PDB entry 8C4H | electron microscopy, 3.48 A resolution | chains 2 and j of the 30 polymer chains in the assembly

# Chain 2
Molecule: 84-nt RNA strand
Source organism: Escherichia coli BL21(DE3)
Sequence (84 nucleotides; numbered -84 to -1; the number before each row is that of its first residue; numbers below 1 keep their minus sign (U-84 is residue -84)):
   -84 UUUUUUUUUU UUUUUUUUUU UUUUUUUUUU UUUUUUUUUU UUUUUUUUUU UUUUUUUUUU
   -24 UUUUUUUUUU UUUUUUUUUU UUUU

# Chain j
Name: Nucleocapsid
Source organism: Hendra henipavirus
UniProt: A0A1L7B858 (A0A1L7B858_9MONO); numbering as in UniProt (aligned over 1-532)
Sequence (532 residues; each row starts with the number of its first residue):
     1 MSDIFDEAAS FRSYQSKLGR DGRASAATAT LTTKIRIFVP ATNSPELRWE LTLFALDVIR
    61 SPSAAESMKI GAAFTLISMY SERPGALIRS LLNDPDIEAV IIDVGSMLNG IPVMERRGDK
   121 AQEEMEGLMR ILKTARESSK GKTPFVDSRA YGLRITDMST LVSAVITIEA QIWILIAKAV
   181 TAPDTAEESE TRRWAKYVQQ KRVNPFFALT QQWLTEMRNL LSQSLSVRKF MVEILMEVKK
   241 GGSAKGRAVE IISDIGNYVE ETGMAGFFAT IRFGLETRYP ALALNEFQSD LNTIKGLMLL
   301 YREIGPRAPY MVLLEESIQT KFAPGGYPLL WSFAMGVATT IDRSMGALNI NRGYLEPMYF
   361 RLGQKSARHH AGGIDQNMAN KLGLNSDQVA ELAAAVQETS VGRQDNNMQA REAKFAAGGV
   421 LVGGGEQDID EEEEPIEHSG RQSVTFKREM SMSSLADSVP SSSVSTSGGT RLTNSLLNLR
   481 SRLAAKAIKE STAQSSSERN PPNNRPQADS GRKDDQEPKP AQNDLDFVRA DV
Unresolved in the structure: 395-532
What the authors report for this chain:
  - self-association interface (contacts with another copy of this molecule); pairs are residue here / residue on that copy: Glu124-Lys120
  - binding site for the 84-nt RNA strand: Met345 (proposed by the authors, not directly observed)
  - binding site for the 84-nt RNA strand: Lys178, Thr181 to Gln200, Tyr258, Gln319, Ser344 to Tyr354

# How chain 2 and chain j interact
Residue-residue contacts (36; chain 2 residue first):
  U-62(2) with Gly325(j), base contact
  U-60(2) with Gln319(j), hydrogen bond to the sugar; Ala323(j), phosphate contact
  U-59(2) with Thr181(j), hydrogen bond to the sugar; Gly263(j), sugar contact; Ala323(j), phosphate contact; Pro324(j), phosphate contact; Arg352(j), salt bridge to the phosphate
  U-58(2) with Ala182(j), sugar contact; Thr185(j), phosphate contact; Ala265(j), phosphate contact; Ala347(j), sugar contact; Leu348(j), phosphate contact; Asn349(j), hydrogen bond to the sugar; Arg352(j), salt bridge to the phosphate
  U-57(2) with Lys178(j), salt bridge to the phosphate; Thr185(j), hydrogen bond to the phosphate; Ala265(j), base contact; Asp342(j), base contact; Ser344(j), hydrogen bond to the sugar; Met345(j), base contact; Ala347(j), sugar contact; Leu348(j), hydrogen bond to the sugar
  U-56(2) with Lys178(j), salt bridge to the phosphate; Glu188(j), phosphate contact; Arg192(j), salt bridge to the phosphate; Ser344(j), hydrogen bond to the sugar
  U-55(2) with Arg192(j), salt bridge to the phosphate; Arg193(j), salt bridge to the phosphate; Tyr258(j), base contact
  U-54(2) with Arg193(j), salt bridge to the phosphate; Lys196(j), base contact; Gln199(j), base contact; Gln200(j), base contact; Tyr258(j), hydrogen bond to the phosphate
  U-53(2) with Gln199(j), hydrogen bond to the base
Also at the interface, not in a pair above, chain 2 (10 interface residues in all): U-61
Also at the interface, not in a pair above, chain j (29 interface residues in all): Ser189, Gly266, Thr320, Asn351, Tyr354

# Overview
Chain 2 and chain j form an interface of 10 and 29 residues respectively; the contacts include 9 hydrogen
bonds and 8 salt bridges. Among the polar pairs are U-53(2)-Gln199(j), U-60(2)-Gln319(j) and
U-59(2)-Thr181(j). The paper reports a binding site for the 84-nt RNA strand at Met345(j), Lys178(j) and
Thr181(j) among others; a self-association interface involving Glu124(j).
Chain 2 is an 84-nt RNA strand (Escherichia coli BL21(DE3)) and chain j is Nucleocapsid (Hendra henipavirus);
the structure, CryoEM structure of the Hendra henipavirus nucleocapsid sauronoid assembly multimer, was
determined by electron microscopy (same publication as 8CBW).
